6KPL - chain A; structure by X-ray diffraction, 1.75 A resolution.

Chain A:
Name: Chitinase
From: Cordyceps militaris CM01
UniProt: G3JPF7 (G3JPF7_CORMM); residues 20-315 here = UniProt positions 20-315
Chain sequence (303 residues; numbered 19 to 321; the number before each row is that of its first residue):
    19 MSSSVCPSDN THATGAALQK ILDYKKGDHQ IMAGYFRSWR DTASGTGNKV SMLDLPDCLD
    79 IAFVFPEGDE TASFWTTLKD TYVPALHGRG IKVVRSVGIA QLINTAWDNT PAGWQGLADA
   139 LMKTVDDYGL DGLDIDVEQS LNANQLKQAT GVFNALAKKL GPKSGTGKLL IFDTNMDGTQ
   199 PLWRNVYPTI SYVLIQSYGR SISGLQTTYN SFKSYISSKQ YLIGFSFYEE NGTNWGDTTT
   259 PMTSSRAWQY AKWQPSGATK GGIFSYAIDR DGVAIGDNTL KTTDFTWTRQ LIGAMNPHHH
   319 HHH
Unresolved in the structure: 19-21, 316-321
Disulfides: Cys-24/Cys-76
Construct notes: initiating methionine (19); expression tag (316-321)
From the paper describing this entry:
  - catalytic residues: Glu-156
  - conformationally variable residues (side-chain flip): Glu-156
  - mutagenesis - D154N/E156Q, E156Q, Y216A, R218A, W253A: decreased catalytic activity
  - mutagenesis - N193A: increased catalytic activity
  - mutagenesis - R218A (2.3-fold): increased catalytic activity on PA-sialobiantennary
  - specificity-determining residues: Arg-218
  - specificity-determining residues: Asn-193, Tyr-216, Trp-253 (by similarity / conservation)

In short:
The paper reports the catalytic residue Glu-156; D154N/E156Q, E156Q and Y216A, among others, reduce catalytic
activity; 6 substitutions were tested in all.
Chain A is Chitinase (Cordyceps militaris CM01); the structure, Crystal Structure of
endo-beta-N-acetylglucosaminidase from Cordyceps militaris in apo form, was determined by X-ray diffraction
together with 6KPM, 6KPN and 6KPO from the same study.
